8IGU - chains B and F of the 6 polymer chains in the assembly; structure by X-ray diffraction, 2.77 A resolution.

Chain B:
Name: V-type sodium ATPase catalytic subunit A
Source organism: Enterococcus hirae ATCC 9790
Notes: EC 7.2.2.1
Reference sequence: Q08636 (NTPA_ENTHA); residue numbers follow UniProt; this construct covers 1-593
Sequence (596 residues; row label = number of the first residue in the row; numbers below 1 keep their minus sign (Ser-2 is residue -2)):
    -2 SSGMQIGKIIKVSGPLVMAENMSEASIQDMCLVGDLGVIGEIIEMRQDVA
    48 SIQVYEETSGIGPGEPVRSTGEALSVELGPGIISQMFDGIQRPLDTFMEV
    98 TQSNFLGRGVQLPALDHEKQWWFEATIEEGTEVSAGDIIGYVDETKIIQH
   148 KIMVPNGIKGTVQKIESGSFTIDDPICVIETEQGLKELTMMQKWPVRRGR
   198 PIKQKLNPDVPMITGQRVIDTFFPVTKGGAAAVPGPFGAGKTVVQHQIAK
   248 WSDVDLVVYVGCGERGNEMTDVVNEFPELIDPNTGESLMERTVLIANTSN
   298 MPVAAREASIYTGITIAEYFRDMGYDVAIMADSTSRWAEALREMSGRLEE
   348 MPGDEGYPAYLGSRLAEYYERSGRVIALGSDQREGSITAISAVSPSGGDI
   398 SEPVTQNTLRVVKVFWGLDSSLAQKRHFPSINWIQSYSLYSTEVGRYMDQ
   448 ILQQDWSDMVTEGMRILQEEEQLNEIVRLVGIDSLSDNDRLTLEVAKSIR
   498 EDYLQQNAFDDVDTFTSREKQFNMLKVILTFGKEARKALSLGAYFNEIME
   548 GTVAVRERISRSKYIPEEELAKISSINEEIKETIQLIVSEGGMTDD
Not modelled in the structure: -2 to 0, 587-593
Sequence notes: expression tag (-2 to 0)
UniProt features mapped onto this chain:
  - binding site (ATP): Gly232 to Thr239
What the authors report for this chain:
  - mutagenesis - K238A/T239A: abolished binding to V-type sodium ATPase subunit B (chain F)

Chain F:
Name: V-type sodium ATPase subunit B
Source organism: Enterococcus hirae ATCC 9790
Reference sequence: Q08637 (NTPB_ENTHA); residue numbers follow UniProt; this construct covers 1-458
Sequence (458 residues; numbered 1 to 458; the number before each row is that of its first residue):
     1 MIKEYRTIKEVVGPLMAVEKVSGVKYEELIEVRMQNGEIRRGQVLEVQED
    51 KAMVQIFEGTSGINLKNSSVRFLGHPLQLGVSEDMIGRVFDGLGRPKDNG
   101 PEILPEKYLDINGEVINPIARDYPDEFIQTGISAIDHLNTLVRGQKLPVF
   151 GPPGAGKSALAAQIARQATVLDSSDDFAVVFAAIGITFEEAEFFMEDFRQ
   201 TGAIDRSVMFMNLANDPAIERIATPRMALTAAEYLAYEKGMHVLVIMEDM
   251 TNYAEALREISAARREVPGRRGYPGYLYTNLATLFERAGRIRGLKGSVTQ
   301 IPILTMPEDDKTHPIPDLTGYITEGQIILTRELYKSGISPPIDVLPSLSR
   351 LKDKGTGAGKTREDHAATMNQLFAAYAQGKQAKELAVVLGESALSDIDKI
   401 YAKFAERFENEYVNQGFYTNRTITETLDLGWELLAMLPRTELKRIKDDLL
   451 DKYLPEGK
Not modelled in the structure: 1, 447-458
Sequence notes: engineered mutation Gly151 (Ser in Q08637), Pro152 (Gly in Q08637), Pro153 (Ser in Q08637), Ala155 (Leu in Q08637), Gly156 (Pro in Q08637), Lys157 (His in Q08637), Ser158 (Lys in Q08637), Ala159 (Glu in Q08637), Glu248 (Thr in Q08637), Ser339 (Gln in Q08637)
What the authors report for this chain:
  - mutagenesis - K157A/S158A, K157Q: decreased binding to ATP (proposed by the authors, not directly observed)
  - mutagenesis - K157A/S158A (0.6 +/- 0.002 ms): increased catalytic activity on 3 mM ATP

How chain B and chain F interact:
Contacting residue pairs (50):
  Ser20(B) with Asn64(F), hydrogen bond (backbone-side chain)
  Glu21(B) with Asn64(F), hydrogen bond (backbone-side chain)
  Ala22(B) with Asn64(F), hydrogen bond (backbone-side chain)
  Ser23(B) with Gln35(F); Gly62(F); Ile63(F); Asn64(F)
  Ile24(B) with Val11(F), hydrophobic; Thr60(F); Ser61(F); Gly62(F), hydrogen bond (backbone-backbone); Ile63(F), hydrogen bond (backbone-backbone)
  Gln25(B) with Ser61(F)
  Ile40(B) with Gly13(F)
  Glu41(B) with Val11(F); Val12(F)
  Met42(B) with Glu10(F); Val11(F), hydrogen bond (backbone-backbone); Leu65(F)
  Arg43(B) with Lys9(F); Glu10(F), salt bridge; Val12(F)
  Gln44(B) with Lys9(F), hydrogen bond (backbone-backbone)
  Lys202(B) with Phe188(F)
  Leu203(B) with Phe188(F)
  Asn204(B) with Glu192(F)
  Pro205(B) with Glu189(F)
  Glu346(B) with Arg265(F), hydrogen bond (backbone-side chain)
  Glu347(B) with Arg265(F)
  Met348(B) with Ala262(F), hydrophobic; Glu266(F)
  Asp351(B) with Arg258(F), salt bridge; Arg271(F), salt bridge
  Ala356(B) with Arg258(F); Glu259(F); Ala262(F), hydrophobic
  Tyr357(B) with Glu259(F)
  Ser360(B) with Glu259(F), hydrogen bond
  Ala363(B) with Ala214(F)
  Glu364(B) with Asn215(F)
  Glu367(B) with Thr187(F); Phe188(F), hydrogen bond (side chain-backbone); Asn215(F)
  Arg407(B) with Asn252(F); Glu255(F), salt bridge
  Val408(B) with Thr187(F)
  Lys410(B) with Glu189(F), salt bridge
  Leu436(B) with Gly154(F)
  Tyr437(B) with Glu189(F), hydrogen bond
  Gln465(B) with Lys335(F)
Also at the interface, not in a pair above, chain B (33 interface residues in all): Gly350, Gln403
Also at the interface, not in a pair above, chain F (32 interface residues in all): Lys66, Arg221, Glu308, Asp309

In short:
Chain B and chain F form an interface of 33 and 32 residues respectively, with 11 hydrogen bonds and 5 salt
bridges. Polar pairs include Arg43(B)-Glu10(F), Asp351(B)-Arg258(F) and Asp351(B)-Arg271(F). The paper reports
that K157A/S158A and K157Q of chain F reduce binding to ATP; K238A/T239A of chain B abolish binding to V-type
sodium ATPase subunit B (chain F).
Chain B is V-type sodium ATPase catalytic subunit A and chain F is V-type sodium ATPase subunit B, both from
Enterococcus hirae ATCC 9790; the structure, Hexameric Ring Complex of Engineered V1-ATPase: A3(De)3_empty,
was determined by X-ray diffraction together with 8IGV and 8IGW from the same study.
